PDB entry 7BY0 | electron microscopy, 4.50 A resolution (low resolution: residue-level contacts below are approximate; hydrogen-bond / salt-bridge calls are withheld) | chains D and I of the 12 polymer chains in the assembly

[Chain D]
Name: Histone H2B type 1-J
Source organism: Homo sapiens
UniProt: P06899 (H2B1J_HUMAN); residues 0-125 here correspond to UniProt positions 1-126 (UniProt number = residue number + 1)
Amino-acid sequence (126 residues; each row starts with the number of its first residue; numbering starts at 0):
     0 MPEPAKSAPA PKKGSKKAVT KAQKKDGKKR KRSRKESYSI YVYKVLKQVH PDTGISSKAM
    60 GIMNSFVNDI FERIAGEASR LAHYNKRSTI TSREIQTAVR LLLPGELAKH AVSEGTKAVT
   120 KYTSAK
Unresolved in the structure: 0-30, 125
Curated features (UniProtKB/Swiss-Prot):
  - modified residue: Pro1 (N-acetylproline), Glu2 (ADP-ribosyl glutamic acid), Lys5 (N6-(2-hydroxyisobutyryl)lysine), Ser6 (ADP-ribosylserine), Lys11 (N6-(beta-hydroxybutyryl)lysine), Lys12 (N6-(2-hydroxyisobutyryl)lysine), Ser14 (Phosphoserine), Lys15 (N6-acetyllysine), Lys16 (N6-(beta-hydroxybutyryl)lysine), Lys20 (N6-(2-hydroxyisobutyryl)lysine), Lys23 (N6-(2-hydroxyisobutyryl)lysine), Lys24 (N6-(2-hydroxyisobutyryl)lysine), Lys34 (N6-(2-hydroxyisobutyryl)lysine), Glu35 (PolyADP-ribosyl glutamic acid), Ser36 (Phosphoserine), Lys43 (N6-(2-hydroxyisobutyryl)lysine), Lys46 (N6-(2-hydroxyisobutyryl)lysine), Lys57 (N6,N6-dimethyllysine), Arg79 (Dimethylated arginine), Lys85 (N6,N6,N6-trimethyllysine) and 6 more in UniProt
  - glycosylation: Ser112 (O-linked (GlcNAc) serine)
  - cross-link (Glycyl lysine isopeptide (Lys-Gly)): Lys5 (interchain with G-Cter in SUMO2), Lys20 (interchain with G-Cter in SUMO2), Lys34 (interchain with G-Cter in ubiquitin), Lys120 (interchain with G-Cter in ubiquitin)

[Chain I]
Molecule: 145-nt DNA strand
Sequence (145 nucleotides; row label = number of the first residue in the row):
     1 ATCAGAATCC CGGTGCCGAG GCCGCTCAAT TGGTCGTAGA CAGCTCTAGC ACCGCTTAAA
    61 CGCACGTACG CGCTGTCCCC CGCGTTTTAA CCGCCAAGGG GATTACTCCC TAGTCTCCAG
   121 GCACGTGTCA GATATATACA TCGAT
Unresolved in the structure: 1, 145

[How chain D and chain I interact]
Residue-residue contacts - 14 pairs, chain D then chain I:
  Arg31(D) - DT104(I)
  Ser32(D) - DT103(I)
  Ser32(D) - DT104(I)
  Tyr42(D) - DG20(I)
  Tyr42(D) - DG21(I)
  Ile54(D) - DG20(I)
  Ser56(D) - DA19(I)
  Lys85(D) - DG39(I)
  Arg86(D) - DG39(I)
  Arg86(D) - DA40(I)
  Ser87(D) - DA38(I)
  Ser87(D) - DG39(I)
  Thr88(D) - DA38(I)
  Thr88(D) - DG39(I)

[In short]
9 residues of chain D and 8 residues of chain I are in contact.
Here chain D is Histone H2B type 1-J (Homo sapiens) and chain I is a 145-nt DNA strand. Entry 7BY0 (The
cryo-EM structure of CENP-A nucleosome in complex with the phosphorylated CENP-C) was determined by electron
microscopy together with 7BXT from the same study.
